Entry 2XCR (X-ray diffraction, 3.50 A resolution); this record covers chains D and F of the 4 polymer chains in the assembly.

== Chain D ==
Molecule: DNA gyrase subunit B, DNA gyrase subunit A
Organism: Staphylococcus aureus
Notes: EC 5.99.1.3; fragment: c-terminal 27kda domain, residues 410-644, n-terminal 56kda domain, residues 2-491
Reference sequence: chimeric construct of P66937, Q99XG5: residues 410-644 from P66937 (GYRB_STAAN) positions 410-644 (same numbers); residues 1002-1491 from Q99XG5 positions 2-491 (UniProt number = residue number - 1000)
Amino-acid sequence (726 residues; each row starts with the number of its first residue; note: 357 numbers in that range are skipped by the numbering (no residue carries them; nothing is unmodelled there)):
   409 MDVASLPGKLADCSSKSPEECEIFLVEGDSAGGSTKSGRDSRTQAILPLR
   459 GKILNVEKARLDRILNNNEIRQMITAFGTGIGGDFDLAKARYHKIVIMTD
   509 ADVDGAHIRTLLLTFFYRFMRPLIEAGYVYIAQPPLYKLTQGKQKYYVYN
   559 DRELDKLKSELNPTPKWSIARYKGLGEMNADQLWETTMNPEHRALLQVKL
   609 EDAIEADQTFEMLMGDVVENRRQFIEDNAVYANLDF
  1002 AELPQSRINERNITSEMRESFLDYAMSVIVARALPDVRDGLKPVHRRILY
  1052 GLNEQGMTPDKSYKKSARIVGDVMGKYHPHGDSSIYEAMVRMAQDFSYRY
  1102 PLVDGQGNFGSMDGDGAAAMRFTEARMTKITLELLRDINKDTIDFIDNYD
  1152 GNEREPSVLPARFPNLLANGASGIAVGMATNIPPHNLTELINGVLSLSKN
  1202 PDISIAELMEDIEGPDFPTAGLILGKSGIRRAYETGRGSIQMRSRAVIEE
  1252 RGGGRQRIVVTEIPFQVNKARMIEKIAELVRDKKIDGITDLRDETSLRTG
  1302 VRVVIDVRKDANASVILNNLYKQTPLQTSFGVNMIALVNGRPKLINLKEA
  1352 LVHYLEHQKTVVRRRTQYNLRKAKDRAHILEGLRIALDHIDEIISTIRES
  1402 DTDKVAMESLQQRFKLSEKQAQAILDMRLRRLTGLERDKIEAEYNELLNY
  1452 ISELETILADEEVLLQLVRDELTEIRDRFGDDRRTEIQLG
Disordered / not traced: 409-415
Sequence notes: expression tag (409); engineered mutation Phe1123 (Tyr123 in Q99XG5)
Swiss-Prot annotation at these positions:
  - binding site (Mg(2+)): Glu435, Asp508, Asp510
  - site (Interaction with DNA): Lys460, Asn463

== Chain F ==
Molecule: 20-nt DNA strand
Sequence (20 nucleotides; row label = number of the first residue in the row):
     1 XGCCGTAGGGCCCTACGGCT
Modified positions: 5UA (5'-O-carboxy-2'-deoxyadenosine) at position 1

== How chain D and chain F interact ==
Residue-residue contacts (36):
  Glu435(D) - DG8(F)  phosphate contact
  Glu435(D) - DG9(F)  phosphate contact
  Gly436(D) - DG9(F)  phosphate contact
  Gly436(D) - DG10(F)  phosphate contact
  Asp437(D) - DG10(F)  hydrogen bond to the phosphate
  Asp437(D) - DC11(F)  phosphate contact
  Ser438(D) - DG10(F)  hydrogen bond to the phosphate
  Arg458(D) - DG8(F)  hydrogen bond to the base
  Arg458(D) - DG9(F)  sugar contact
  Arg458(D) - DG10(F)  phosphate contact
  Arg458(D) - DC11(F)  sugar contact
  Gly459(D) - DG8(F)  base contact
  Gly459(D) - DG9(F)  hydrogen bond to the sugar
  Lys460(D) - DG8(F)  hydrogen bond to the base
  Arg468(D) - 5UA_1(F)
  Asp508(D) - DG9(F)  phosphate contact
  Lys581(D) - DG8(F)  phosphate contact
  Lys581(D) - DG9(F)  salt bridge to the phosphate
  Arg1033(D) - DA7(F)  phosphate contact
  Lys1043(D) - DG5(F)  phosphate contact
  Lys1043(D) - DT6(F)  salt bridge to the phosphate
  Val1045(D) - DA7(F)  phosphate contact
  His1046(D) - DT6(F)  salt bridge to the phosphate
  His1079(D) - DA7(F)  salt bridge to the phosphate
  His1081(D) - DA7(F)  phosphate contact
  His1081(D) - DG8(F)  salt bridge to the phosphate
  Gly1082(D) - DG8(F)  hydrogen bond to the phosphate
  Ser1085(D) - DT6(F)  sugar contact
  Ser1085(D) - DA7(F)  phosphate contact
  Ala1089(D) - DT6(F)  phosphate contact
  Arg1092(D) - DG5(F)  salt bridge to the phosphate
  Ser1173(D) - DG5(F)  sugar contact
  Ile1175(D) - DG5(F)  base contact
  Gln1267(D) - DC4(F)  phosphate contact
  Gln1267(D) - DG5(F)  phosphate contact
  Arg1272(D) - DC3(F)  salt bridge to the phosphate
Other interface residues (no listed pair), chain D (26 interface residues in all): Asp512, Pro1080

== In short ==
The interface between chain D and chain F involves 26 residues on one side and 10 on the other; the contacts
include 6 hydrogen bonds and 7 salt bridges. Polar pairs include Arg458(D)-DG8(F), Lys460(D)-DG8(F) and
Gly459(D)-DG9(F). From UniProt: 3 Mg2+-binding residues on chain D.
Here chain D is DNA gyrase subunit B, DNA gyrase subunit A (Staphylococcus aureus) and chain F is a 20-nt DNA
strand. Entry 2XCR (The 3.5A crystal structure of the catalytic core (B'A' region) of Staphylococcus aureus
DNA Gyrase complexed ...) was determined by X-ray diffraction together with 2XCO and 2XCQ from the same study.
